PDB entry 2DE6 | X-ray diffraction, 1.80 A resolution | chains A and F of the 6 polymer chains in the assembly

== Chain A ==
Molecule: terminal oxygenase component of carbazole
Notes: EC 1.14.12.-
Amino-acid sequence (392 residues; numbered 1 to 392; the number before each row is that of its first residue):
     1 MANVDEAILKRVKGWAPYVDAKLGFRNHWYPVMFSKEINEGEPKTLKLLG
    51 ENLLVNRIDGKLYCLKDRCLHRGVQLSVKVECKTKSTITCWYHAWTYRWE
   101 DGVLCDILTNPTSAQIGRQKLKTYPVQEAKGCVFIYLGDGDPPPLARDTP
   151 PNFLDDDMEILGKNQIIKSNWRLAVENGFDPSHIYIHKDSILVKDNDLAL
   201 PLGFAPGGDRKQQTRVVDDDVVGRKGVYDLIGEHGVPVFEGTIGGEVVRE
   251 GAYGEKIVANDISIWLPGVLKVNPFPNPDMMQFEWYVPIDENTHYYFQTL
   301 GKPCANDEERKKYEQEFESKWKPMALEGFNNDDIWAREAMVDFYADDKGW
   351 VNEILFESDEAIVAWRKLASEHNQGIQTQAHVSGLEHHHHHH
Unresolved in the structure: 390-392
Construct notes: expression tag (385-392)
Bound ions: 2Fe-2S cluster Fe: Cys69, His71, Cys90, His93; Fe2+: His183, His187, Asp333
Ligand contacts: 2Fe-2S cluster (FES): Cys69, His71, Arg72, Val74, Cys90, Tyr92, His93, Ala94, Trp95

== Chain F ==
Molecule: ferredoxin component of carbazole
Organism: Pseudomonas resinovorans
Notes: EC 1.14.12.-
Amino-acid sequence (115 residues; each row starts with the number of its first residue):
     1 MNQIWLKVCAASDMQPGTIRRVNRVGAAPLAVYRVGDQFYATEDTCTHGI
    51 ASLSEGTLDGDVIECPFHGGAFNVCTGMPASSPCTVPLGVFEVEVKEGEV
   101 YVAGEKKLEHHHHHH
Unresolved in the structure: 1-3, 108-115
Construct notes: expression tag (108-115)
Bound ions: 2Fe-2S cluster Fe: Cys46, His48, Cys65, His68
Ligand contacts: 2Fe-2S cluster (FES): Cys46, His48, Gly49, Ile50, Ala51, Cys65, Phe67, His68, Gly69, Gly70, Pro83, Cys84

== Chain A / chain F interface ==
Contacting residue pairs (17):
  Gln115(A) - Gly49(F)
  Arg118(A) - Glu43(F)  salt bridge
  Arg118(A) - Thr47(F)
  Arg118(A) - Val86(F)
  Arg118(A) - Pro87(F)  hydrogen bond (side chain-backbone)
  Gln119(A) - Thr47(F)  hydrogen bond (side chain-backbone)
  Leu385(A) - Ser82(F)
  Glu386(A) - Ser82(F)
  His387(A) - Ala80(F)
  His387(A) - Ser81(F)
  His387(A) - Ser82(F)  hydrogen bond (backbone-side chain)
  His388(A) - Ser81(F)
  His389(A) - Asp59(F)
  His389(A) - Val62(F)
  His389(A) - Ala71(F)
  His389(A) - Ala80(F)
  His389(A) - Ser81(F)  hydrogen bond (backbone-side chain)
Other interface residues (no listed pair), chain F (14 interface residues in all): His48, Leu88, Gly89

== Summary ==
8 residues of chain A and 14 residues of chain F are in contact, with 4 hydrogen bonds and 1 salt bridge.
Polar pairs include Arg118(A)-Glu43(F), Arg118(A)-Pro87(F) and Gln119(A)-Thr47(F). Chain A binds 2Fe-2S
cluster. Bound to chain F: 2Fe-2S cluster.
Chain A is terminal oxygenase component of carbazole and chain F is ferredoxin component of carbazole
(Pseudomonas resinovorans); the structure, The reduced complex between oxygenase and ferredoxin in carbazole
1,9a-dioxygenase, was determined by X-ray diffraction (same publication as 2DE5 and 2DE7).
